Entry 8FEE (electron microscopy, 2.90 A resolution); this record covers chains A and F of the 10 polymer chains in the assembly.

# Chain A
Protein: Virulence factor Mce family protein
From: Mycolicibacterium smegmatis MC2 155
UniProtKB: A0QNR2 (A0QNR2_MYCS2); residue numbers follow UniProt; this construct covers 1-409
Amino-acid sequence (409 residues; numbered 1 to 409; the number before each row is that of its first residue):
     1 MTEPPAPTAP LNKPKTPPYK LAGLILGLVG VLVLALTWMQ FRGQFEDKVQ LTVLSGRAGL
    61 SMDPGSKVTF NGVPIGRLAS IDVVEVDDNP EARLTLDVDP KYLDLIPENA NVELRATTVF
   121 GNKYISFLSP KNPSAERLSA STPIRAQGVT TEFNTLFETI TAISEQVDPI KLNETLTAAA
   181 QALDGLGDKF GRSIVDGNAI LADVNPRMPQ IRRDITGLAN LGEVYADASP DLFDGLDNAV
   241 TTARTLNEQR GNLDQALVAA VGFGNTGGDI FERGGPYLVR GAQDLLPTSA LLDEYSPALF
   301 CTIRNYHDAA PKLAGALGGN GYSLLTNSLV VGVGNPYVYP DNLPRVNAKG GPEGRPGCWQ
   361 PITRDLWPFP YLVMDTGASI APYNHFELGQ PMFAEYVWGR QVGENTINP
Unresolved in the structure: 1-17
Disulfide bonds: Cys301-Cys358

# Chain F
Protein: Mce-family protein mce1f
From: Mycolicibacterium smegmatis MC2 155
UniProtKB: A0QNR7 (A0QNR7_MYCS2); residues 1-518 here = UniProt positions 1-518
Amino-acid sequence (518 residues; each row starts with the number of its first residue):
     1 MLLTRFIKMQ LVIFLTLTLV ALVVLALFYL RLPTWAGLGM YKLNADLPNS GGLYATANVT
    61 YRGTTIGKVT SVEPSESGAR VEMNIYDRYK IPADATANVH SVSAVGEQFI DLTSDSGGGA
   121 YFQPGDTITK ATVPAEVGPA LDAAEKGLAV LPKEKIGTLL DEAATAFGGL GPSLQRLVDS
   181 TQAIAGDFRA NIDPVNDIIE NSGPIIDSQV NSGDAIQRWA ANLNTLAAQS AQNDEALRSG
   241 LQQAAPTADQ LNAVFSDVRE SLPQTLANLE IVIDMLKRYN KNVEQVLVAL PQGAAVAQTG
   301 TIFAPEGLLH FGLGINAPPP CLTGFLPASQ WRSPADTRTE PLPSGLYCKI PKDAPNAVRG
   361 ARNYPCADVP GKRAATPREC RSDEPYQPLG TNPWYGDPDQ IRNCPAPGAR CDQPVDPGRV
   421 IPAPSINNGL NPLPASQLPP PEVSSGPSSD PLTAPRGGTV TCSGQQPNPC IYTPAAGATA
   481 TYNPASGEVV GPGGVKYSVT NSNTPGDDGW KEMLAPAS
Unresolved in the structure: 400-518
Disulfide bonds: Cys321-Cys348, Cys366-Cys380

# Chain A / chain F interface
Residue-residue contacts (221):
  Phe70(A) with Ser75(F)
  Asn71(A) with Asn49(F), hydrogen bond (backbone-side chain); Ser50(F), hydrogen bond (backbone-backbone); Ser75(F), hydrogen bond (side chain-backbone); Gly78(F), hydrogen bond (side chain-backbone)
  Gly72(A) with Asn49(F); Ser50(F)
  Val73(A) with Ser50(F); Val72(F); Pro74(F); Ala79(F), hydrophobic
  Tyr102(A) with Glu73(F), hydrogen bond; Pro74(F), hydrophobic
  Leu105(A) with Pro74(F); Ser75(F); Glu76(F)
  Arg115(A) with Glu136(F), salt bridge; Pro139(F)
  Thr117(A) with Val137(F)
  Thr118(A) with Ala104(F)
  Phe120(A) with Ala104(F)
  Tyr124(A) with Glu136(F), hydrogen bond
  Leu128(A) with Asn49(F)
  Thr150(A) with Gly138(F); Asp142(F), hydrogen bond
  Thr151(A) with Leu141(F); Asp142(F), hydrogen bond (backbone-side chain)
  Phe153(A) with Leu141(F), hydrophobic
  Thr155(A) with Glu145(F)
  Leu156(A) with Glu145(F)
  Thr159(A) with Glu145(F), hydrogen bond; Leu148(F); Ala149(F)
  Ile160(A) with Leu148(F), hydrophobic
  Ala162(A) with Lys153(F)
  Ile163(A) with Leu148(F)
  Gln166(A) with Lys153(F); Glu154(F); Gly157(F)
  Val167(A) with Leu160(F)
  Lys171(A) with Asp161(F), salt bridge; Ala164(F)
  Glu174(A) with Ala164(F); Phe167(F)
  Thr175(A) with Ala163(F), hydrogen bond (side chain-backbone); Ala164(F), hydrogen bond (side chain-backbone)
  Ala178(A) with Phe167(F)
  Gln181(A) with Gly171(F); Gln175(F)
  Ala182(A) with Leu174(F), hydrophobic; Gln175(F); Val178(F)
  Leu186(A) with Gln175(F); Val178(F), hydrophobic; Asp179(F)
  Lys189(A) with Gln182(F)
  Phe190(A) with Val178(F), hydrophobic
  Arg192(A) with Gln182(F), hydrogen bond (side chain-backbone); Gly186(F)
  Ser193(A) with Thr181(F), hydrogen bond (side chain-backbone); Gln182(F); Ala185(F)
  Asp196(A) with Ala185(F); Gly186(F); Arg189(F), salt bridge
  Ile200(A) with Ala185(F); Phe188(F), hydrophobic; Arg189(F)
  Asp203(A) with Ile192(F); Asn196(F), hydrogen bond
  Arg207(A) with Ile199(F); Glu200(F), salt bridge
  Gln210(A) with Ile199(F); Glu200(F)
  Ile211(A) with Ile199(F), hydrophobic
  Arg213(A) with Asp207(F), salt bridge
  Asp214(A) with Ile198(F); Ile199(F); Ser202(F), hydrogen bond; Gly203(F), hydrogen bond (side chain-backbone)
  Gly217(A) with Ile206(F); Val210(F)
  Leu218(A) with Ile206(F)
  Asn220(A) with Val210(F)
  Leu221(A) with Ile206(F), hydrophobic; Gln209(F); Val210(F)
  Val224(A) with Gly213(F); Ile216(F), hydrophobic
  Tyr225(A) with Gln209(F), hydrogen bond; Ile216(F), hydrophobic
  Asp227(A) with Gln217(F)
  Ala228(A) with Gln217(F); Ala220(F)
  Asp231(A) with Ala220(F); Ala221(F); Asn224(F)
  Leu232(A) with Trp219(F), hydrophobic; Leu223(F), hydrophobic
  Asp234(A) with Asn224(F)
  Gly235(A) with Asn224(F); Ala227(F)
  Asn238(A) with Ala227(F); Ala228(F); Ala231(F)
  Ala239(A) with Ala227(F)
  Thr242(A) with Ser230(F); Leu237(F)
  Thr245(A) with Asp234(F), hydrogen bond; Arg238(F), hydrogen bond
  Gln249(A) with Arg238(F); Leu241(F)
  Asn252(A) with Gln242(F), hydrogen bond
  Ala259(A) with Ala245(F); Ala248(F), hydrophobic; Asp249(F)
  Gly262(A) with Asn252(F)
  Phe263(A) with Ala248(F); Leu251(F), hydrophobic; Phe255(F), hydrophobic
  Thr266(A) with Asn252(F), hydrogen bond; Phe255(F); Ser256(F); Arg259(F), hydrogen bond
  Asp269(A) with Arg259(F), salt bridge
  Ile270(A) with Phe255(F); Arg259(F)
  Arg273(A) with Arg259(F), hydrogen bond (side chain-backbone); Glu260(F); Pro263(F)
  Gly274(A) with Leu266(F)
  Tyr277(A) with Ala267(F), hydrophobic; Glu270(F)
  Leu278(A) with Leu266(F), hydrophobic
  Arg280(A) with Glu270(F)
  Gly281(A) with Ile273(F)
  Asp284(A) with Ile273(F); Lys277(F)
  Leu285(A) with Ile273(F)
  Pro287(A) with Lys277(F)
  Leu291(A) with Asn280(F); Val283(F), hydrophobic; Glu284(F)
  Tyr295(A) with Glu284(F), hydrogen bond; Val288(F)
  Ala298(A) with Pro291(F), hydrophobic
  Thr302(A) with Pro291(F)
  Asn305(A) with Gln298(F)
  Tyr306(A) with Leu290(F), hydrogen bond (side chain-backbone); Gly293(F); Ala294(F), hydrophobic
  Lys312(A) with Thr301(F), hydrogen bond; Ala304(F)
  Leu313(A) with Thr301(F)
  Ala316(A) with Ala304(F); Pro305(F)
  Leu325(A) with Pro305(F); Glu306(F); Gly307(F), hydrogen bond (backbone-backbone)
  Thr326(A) with Gly307(F); Leu309(F)
  Asn327(A) with Glu306(F); Gly307(F), hydrogen bond (backbone-backbone); Leu308(F); Leu309(F), hydrogen bond (backbone-backbone)
  Ser328(A) with Leu309(F), hydrogen bond (side chain-backbone); Phe311(F)
  Leu329(A) with His310(F); Phe311(F), hydrogen bond (backbone-backbone)
  Val330(A) with Phe311(F); Leu313(F), hydrophobic
  Val331(A) with His310(F); Phe311(F), hydrogen bond (backbone-backbone); Gly312(F); Leu313(F), hydrogen bond (backbone-backbone)
  Val333(A) with Gly312(F); Leu313(F)
  Tyr337(A) with Pro355(F); Val358(F); Arg359(F)
  Val338(A) with Val358(F)
  Tyr339(A) with Lys352(F); Val358(F), hydrophobic
  Asn342(A) with Val358(F); Arg359(F)
  Leu343(A) with Asn363(F); Arg373(F)
  Pro344(A) with Asn363(F); Pro365(F); Arg373(F), hydrogen bond (backbone-side chain)
  Arg345(A) with Gln285(F)
  Val346(A) with Lys281(F); Asn282(F); Gln285(F)
  Asn347(A) with Lys281(F), hydrogen bond
  Ala348(A) with Glu284(F); Gln285(F)
  Lys349(A) with Glu284(F); Val288(F)
  Gly350(A) with Val288(F)
  Gly357(A) with Pro291(F)
  Trp359(A) with Gln292(F), hydrogen bond; Ala295(F)
  Pro361(A) with Gln298(F)
  Ile362(A) with Gln298(F), hydrogen bond (backbone-side chain); Thr299(F)
  Trp367(A) with Thr299(F), hydrogen bond (side chain-backbone); Ile302(F)
  Phe369(A) with Gln292(F); Val296(F), hydrophobic; Thr299(F), hydrogen bond (backbone-side chain)
  Pro370(A) with Gln292(F), hydrogen bond (backbone-side chain)
  Leu372(A) with Gln292(F)
  Met374(A) with Val288(F), hydrophobic
  Thr376(A) with Arg359(F), hydrogen bond (backbone-side chain)
  Gly377(A) with Arg359(F)
  Ala378(A) with Arg359(F)
  Tyr396(A) with Asn316(F), hydrogen bond (side chain-backbone); Ala317(F), hydrogen bond (side chain-backbone); Pro319(F); Trp394(F)
Other interface residues (no listed pair), chain A (138 interface residues in all): Ile75, Ala116, Val119, Val149, Leu172, Asp184, Val195, Ala199, Thr241, Gln255, Ala260, Gly267, Phe271, Thr288, Leu292, Pro336, Cys358, Thr363, Pro368, Tyr371, Asp375
Other interface residues (no listed pair), chain F (137 interface residues in all): Ser77, Val105, Ala144, Leu151, Ile156, Gly168, Leu170, Pro172, Ala183, Pro204, Val258, Asp274, Leu276, Leu287, Ala297, Phe303, Pro318

# In short
Chain A and chain F form an interface of 138 and 137 residues respectively; the contacts include 43 hydrogen
bonds and 6 salt bridges. Polar pairs include Arg115(A)-Glu136(F), Lys171(A)-Asp161(F) and
Asp196(A)-Arg189(F).
Here chain A is Virulence factor Mce family protein and chain F is Mce-family protein mce1f, both from
Mycolicibacterium smegmatis MC2 155. Entry 8FEE (Structure of Mce1 transporter from Mycobacterium smegmatis in
the absence of LucB (Map2)) was determined by electron microscopy (same publication as 8FED and 8FEF).
